PDB entry 5L6L | X-ray diffraction, 2.70 A resolution | chains D and N of the 10 polymer chains in the assembly

Chain D:
Molecule: VapB family protein
From: Caulobacter crescentus
Reference sequence: Q9AC34 (Q9AC34_CAUCR); residue numbers follow UniProt; this construct covers 2-79
Sequence (85 residues; each row starts with the number of its first residue; numbers below 1 keep their minus sign (Mse-5 is residue -5)):
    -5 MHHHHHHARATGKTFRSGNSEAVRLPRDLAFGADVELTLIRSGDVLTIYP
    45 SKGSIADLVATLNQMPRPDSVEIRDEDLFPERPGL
Unresolved in the structure: -5
Sequence notes: initiating methionine (-5); expression tag (-4 to 1)
Modified positions: Mse-5 (selenomethionine); Mse59 (selenomethionine; parent Met)
From the paper describing this entry:
  - binding site for the 27-nt DNA strand: Ser11, Asn13, Arg21

Chain N:
Molecule: 27-nt DNA strand
Sequence (27 nucleotides; numbered 1 to 27; the number before each row is that of its first residue):
     1 GGAACGTATATACGCATATTGACGGAG

Interface between chain D and chain N:
Residue-residue contacts (8; chain D residue first):
  Arg10(D) - DT9(N)  base contact
  Gly12(D) - DA10(N)  base contact
  Gly12(D) - DT11(N)  base contact
  Arg18(D) - DT7(N)  salt bridge to the phosphate
  Arg18(D) - DA8(N)  salt bridge to the phosphate
  Pro20(D) - DG6(N)  phosphate contact
  Arg21(D) - DC5(N)  salt bridge to the phosphate
  Arg21(D) - DG6(N)  hydrogen bond to the phosphate
Other interface residues (no listed pair), chain D (7 interface residues in all): Phe9, Asn13
Other interface residues (no listed pair), chain N (9 interface residues in all): DA12, DC13

Summary:
7 residues of chain D face 9 of chain N across their interface, with 1 hydrogen bond and 3 salt bridges. Polar
contacts include Arg21(D)-DG6(N), Arg18(D)-DT7(N) and Arg18(D)-DA8(N). From the paper: a binding site for the
27-nt DNA strand at Ser11(D), Asn13(D) and Arg21(D).
Here chain D is VapB family protein (Caulobacter crescentus) and chain N is a 27-nt DNA strand. Entry 5L6L
(Structure of Caulobacter crescentus VapBC1 bound to operator DNA) was determined by X-ray diffraction (same
publication as 5K8J and 5L6M).
